PDB entry 8S8P | electron microscopy, 3.11 A resolution | chains D and K of the 5 polymer chains in the assembly

# Chain D
Molecule: 21-nt DNA strand
Sequence (21 nucleotides; each row starts with the number of its first residue):
     1 GTGGTGTGTG GGTGTGTGTG T

# Chain K
Molecule: ATP-dependent DNA helicase II subunit 1
From: Saccharomyces cerevisiae
Notes: EC 3.6.4.12
UniProtKB: P32807 (KU70_YEAST); residue numbers follow UniProt; this construct covers 28-584
Amino-acid sequence (557 residues; row label = number of the first residue in the row):
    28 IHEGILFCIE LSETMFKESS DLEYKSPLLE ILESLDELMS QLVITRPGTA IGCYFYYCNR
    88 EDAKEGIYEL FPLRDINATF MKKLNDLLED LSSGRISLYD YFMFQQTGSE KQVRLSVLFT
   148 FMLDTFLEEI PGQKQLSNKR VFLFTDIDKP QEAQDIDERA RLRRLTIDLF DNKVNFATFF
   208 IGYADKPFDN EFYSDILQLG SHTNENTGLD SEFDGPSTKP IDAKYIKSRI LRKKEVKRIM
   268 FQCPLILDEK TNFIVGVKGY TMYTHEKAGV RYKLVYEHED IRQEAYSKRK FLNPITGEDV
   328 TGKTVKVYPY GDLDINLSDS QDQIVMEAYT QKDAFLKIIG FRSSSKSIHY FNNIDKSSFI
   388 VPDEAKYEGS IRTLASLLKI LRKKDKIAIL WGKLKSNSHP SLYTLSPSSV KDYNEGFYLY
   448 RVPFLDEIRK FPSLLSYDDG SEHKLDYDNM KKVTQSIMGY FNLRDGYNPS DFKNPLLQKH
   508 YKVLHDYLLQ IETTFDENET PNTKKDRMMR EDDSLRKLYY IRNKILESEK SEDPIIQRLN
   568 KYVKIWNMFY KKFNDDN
Swiss-Prot annotation at these positions:
  - modified residue (Phosphoserine): Ser370, Ser371, Ser372
  - natural variant: Glu50 (E50D: In strain: ABYS 60, DBVPG6044 and 2 more), Thr230 (T230A: In strain: DBVPG6044), Phe368 (F368I: In strain: YPS128), Ile562 (I562T: In strain: ABYS 60, DBVPG6044 and 2 more)

# Chain D / chain K interface
Pairs across the interface (8):
  DG16(D) with Arg456(K), salt bridge to the phosphate
  DT19(D) with Arg316(K), hydrogen bond to the base
  DG20(D) with Tyr299(K), phosphate contact; Ser314(K), sugar contact; Arg316(K), hydrogen bond to the base
  DT21(D) with Ser314(K), phosphate contact; Lys315(K), salt bridge to the phosphate; Arg316(K), hydrogen bond to the phosphate

# Summary
Chain D and chain K form an interface of 4 and 5 residues respectively; the contacts include 3 hydrogen bonds
and 2 salt bridges. Polar pairs include DT19(D)-Arg316(K), DG20(D)-Arg316(K) and DT21(D)-Arg316(K).
Here chain D is a 21-nt DNA strand and chain K is ATP-dependent DNA helicase II subunit 1 (Saccharomyces
cerevisiae). Entry 8S8P (Restriction on Ku Inward Translocation Caps Telomere Ends) was determined by electron
microscopy together with 8S82 from the same study.
